Entry 5ZCS (electron microscopy, 4.90 A resolution (low resolution: residue-level contacts below are approximate; hydrogen-bond / salt-bridge calls are withheld)); this record covers chains B and F of the 8 polymer chains in the assembly.

Chain B:
Molecule: Serine/threonine-protein kinase mTOR
Source organism: Homo sapiens
Notes: EC 2.7.11.1
UniProtKB: P42345 (MTOR_HUMAN); numbering as in UniProt (aligned over 1-2549)
Amino-acid sequence (2549 residues; numbered 1 to 2549; the number before each row is that of its first residue):
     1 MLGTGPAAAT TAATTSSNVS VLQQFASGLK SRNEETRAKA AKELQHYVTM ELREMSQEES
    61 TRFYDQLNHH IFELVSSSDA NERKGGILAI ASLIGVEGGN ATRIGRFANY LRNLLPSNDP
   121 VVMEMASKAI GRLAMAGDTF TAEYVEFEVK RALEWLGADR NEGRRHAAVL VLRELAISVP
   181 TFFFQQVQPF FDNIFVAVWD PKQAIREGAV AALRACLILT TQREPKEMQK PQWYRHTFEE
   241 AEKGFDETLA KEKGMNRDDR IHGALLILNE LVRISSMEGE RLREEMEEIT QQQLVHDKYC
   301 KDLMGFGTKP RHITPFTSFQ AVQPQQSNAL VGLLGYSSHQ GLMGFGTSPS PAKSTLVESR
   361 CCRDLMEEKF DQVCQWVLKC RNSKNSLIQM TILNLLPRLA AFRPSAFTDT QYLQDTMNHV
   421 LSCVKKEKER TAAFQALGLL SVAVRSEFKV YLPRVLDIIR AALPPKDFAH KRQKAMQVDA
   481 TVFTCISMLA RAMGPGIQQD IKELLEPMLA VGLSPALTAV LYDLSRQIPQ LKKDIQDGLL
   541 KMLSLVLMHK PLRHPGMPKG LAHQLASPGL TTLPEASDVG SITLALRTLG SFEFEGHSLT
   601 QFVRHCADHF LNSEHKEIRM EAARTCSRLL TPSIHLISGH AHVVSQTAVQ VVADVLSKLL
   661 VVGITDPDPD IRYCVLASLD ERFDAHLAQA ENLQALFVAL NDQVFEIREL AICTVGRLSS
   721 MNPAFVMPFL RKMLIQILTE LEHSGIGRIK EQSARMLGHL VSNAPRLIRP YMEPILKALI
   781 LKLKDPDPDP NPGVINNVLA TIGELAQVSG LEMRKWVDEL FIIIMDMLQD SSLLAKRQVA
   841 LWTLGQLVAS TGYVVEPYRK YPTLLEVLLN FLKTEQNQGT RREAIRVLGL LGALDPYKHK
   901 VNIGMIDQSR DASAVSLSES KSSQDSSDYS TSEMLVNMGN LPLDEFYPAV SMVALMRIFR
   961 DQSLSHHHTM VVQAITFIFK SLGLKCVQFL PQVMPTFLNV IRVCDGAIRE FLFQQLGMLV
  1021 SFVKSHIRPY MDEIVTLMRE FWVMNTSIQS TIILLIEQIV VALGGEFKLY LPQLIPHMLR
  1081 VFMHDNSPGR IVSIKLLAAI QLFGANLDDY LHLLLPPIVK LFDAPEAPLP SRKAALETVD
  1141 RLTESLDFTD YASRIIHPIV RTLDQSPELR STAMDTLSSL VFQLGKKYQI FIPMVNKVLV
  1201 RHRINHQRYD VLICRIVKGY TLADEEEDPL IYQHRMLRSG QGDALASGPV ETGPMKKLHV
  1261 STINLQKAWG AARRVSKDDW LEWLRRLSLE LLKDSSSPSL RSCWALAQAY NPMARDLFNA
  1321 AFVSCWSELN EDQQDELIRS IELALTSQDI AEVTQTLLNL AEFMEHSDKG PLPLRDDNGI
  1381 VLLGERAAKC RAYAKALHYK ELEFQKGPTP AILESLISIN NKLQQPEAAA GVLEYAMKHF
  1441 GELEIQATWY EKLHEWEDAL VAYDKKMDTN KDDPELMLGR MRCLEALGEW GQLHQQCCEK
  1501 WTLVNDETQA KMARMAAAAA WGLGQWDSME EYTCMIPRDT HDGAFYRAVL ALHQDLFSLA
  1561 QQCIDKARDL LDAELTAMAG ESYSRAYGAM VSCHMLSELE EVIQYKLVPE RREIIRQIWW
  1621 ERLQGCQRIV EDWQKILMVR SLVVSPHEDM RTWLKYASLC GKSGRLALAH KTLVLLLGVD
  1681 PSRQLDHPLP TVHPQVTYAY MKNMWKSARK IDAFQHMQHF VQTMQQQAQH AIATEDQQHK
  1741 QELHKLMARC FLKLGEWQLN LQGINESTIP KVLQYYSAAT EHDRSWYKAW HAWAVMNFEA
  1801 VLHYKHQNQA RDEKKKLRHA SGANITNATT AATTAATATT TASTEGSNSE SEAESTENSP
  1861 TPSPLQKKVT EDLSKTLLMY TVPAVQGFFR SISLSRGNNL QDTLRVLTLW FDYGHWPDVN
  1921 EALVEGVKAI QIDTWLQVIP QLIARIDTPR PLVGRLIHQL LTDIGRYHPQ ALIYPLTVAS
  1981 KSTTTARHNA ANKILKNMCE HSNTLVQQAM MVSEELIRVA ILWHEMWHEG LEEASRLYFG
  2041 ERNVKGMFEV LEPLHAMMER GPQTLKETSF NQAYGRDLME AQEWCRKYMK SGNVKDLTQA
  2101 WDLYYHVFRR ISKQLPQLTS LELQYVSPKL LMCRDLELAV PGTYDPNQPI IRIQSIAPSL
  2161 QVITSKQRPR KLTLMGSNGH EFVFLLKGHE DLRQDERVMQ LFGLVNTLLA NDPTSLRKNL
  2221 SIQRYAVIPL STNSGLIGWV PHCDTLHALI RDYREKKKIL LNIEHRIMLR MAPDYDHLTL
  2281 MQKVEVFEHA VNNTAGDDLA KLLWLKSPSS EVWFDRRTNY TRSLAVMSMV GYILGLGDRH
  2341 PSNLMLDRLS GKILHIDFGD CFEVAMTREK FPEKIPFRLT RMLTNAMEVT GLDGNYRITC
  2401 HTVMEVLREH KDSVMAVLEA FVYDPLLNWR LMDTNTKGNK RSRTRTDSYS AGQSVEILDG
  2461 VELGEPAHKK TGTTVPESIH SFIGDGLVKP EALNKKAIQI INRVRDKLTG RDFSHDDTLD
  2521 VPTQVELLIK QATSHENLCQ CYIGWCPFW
Disordered / not traced: 1-16, 31-36, 54-59, 75-81, 157-161, 224-232, 247-257, 290-355, 381-385, 405-409, 467-477, 492-496, 550-577, 596-598, 634-643, 787-790, 904-932, 1223-1260, 1815-1866, 2437-2491
UniProt features mapped onto this chain:
  - region: Val2162 to Arg2168 (G-loop), Lys2258 to Gly2296 (Interaction with MLST8), Gly2335 to Asn2343 (Catalytic loop), His2355 to Thr2380 (Activation loop)
  - binding site (1D-myo-inositol hexakisphosphate): Lys1662, Lys1702, Arg1749
  - binding site (ATP): Ser2165, Gln2167, Leu2185, Lys2187, Glu2190, Tyr2225, Gly2238, Trp2239, Val2240, Thr2245, Met2345, Ile2356
  - binding site (Mg(2+)): Asn2343, Asp2357
  - modified residue: Met1 (N-acetylmethionine), Ser567 (Phosphoserine), Thr1162 (Phosphothreonine), Lys1218 (N6-acetyllysine), Ser1261 (Phosphoserine), Ser2159 (Phosphoserine), Thr2164 (Phosphothreonine), Thr2173 (Phosphothreonine), Thr2446 (Phosphothreonine), Ser2448 (Phosphoserine), Ser2478 (Phosphoserine), Ser2481 (Phosphoserine)
  - cross-link: Lys2066 (Glycyl lysine isopeptide (Lys-Gly) (interchain with G-Cter in ubiquitin))
  - natural variant: Ala8 (A8S: In a lung large cell carcinoma sample), Met135 (M135T: In a metastatic melanoma sample), Arg624 (R624H: In FCORD2; uncertain significance), Asp1376 (D1376E: Found in a patient with focal epilepsy; uncertain significance), Tyr1450 (Y1450D: In FCORD2), Trp1456 (W1456G: In FCORD2), Ala1459 (A1459D: In FCORD2; A1459S: In FCORD2; uncertain significance), Leu1460 (L1460P: In FCORD2), Cys1483 (C1483R: In FCORD2), Trp1490 (W1490R: In SKS), Met1595 (M1595I: In SKS), Arg1709 (R1709H: In FCORD2; uncertain significance), 13 further natural variant entries in UniProt
  - mutagenesis: Lys2066 (K2066R: Complete loss ubiquitination by the SCF(FBXO22) complex), Ser2159 (S2159A: Reduces mTORC1-associated S-2481 autophosphorylation; when associated with A-2164. Reduced activity of the mTORC1 complex; S2159D: Mimics phosphorylation ...), Thr2164 (T2164A: Reduces mTORC1-associated S-2481 autophosphorylation; when associated with A-2159; T2164E: Stronger phosphorylation of RPS6KB1; when associated with D-2159), Thr2173 (T2173A: Increased mTOR kinase activity), His2340 (H2340A: Barely detectable kinase activity), Asp2357 (D2357E: Kinase-dead mutant, loss of interaction with TM4SF5 and loss of lysosome membrane localization; when associated with I-2364), Val2364 (V2364I: Kinase-dead mutant, loss of interaction with TM4SF5 and loss of lysosome membrane localization; when associated with E-2357)

Chain F:
Molecule: Rapamycin-insensitive companion of mTOR
Source organism: Homo sapiens
UniProtKB: Q6R327 (RICTR_HUMAN); residues 1-1018 carry their UniProt numbers (1018 of 1708 residues fall inside the UniProt entry; the rest is not from it)
Amino-acid sequence (1708 residues; each row starts with the number of its first residue; X marks 690 residues of unknown identity (built as UNK)):
     1 MAAIGRGRSL KNLRVRGRND SGEENVPLDL TREPSDNLRE ILQNVARLQG VSNMRKLGHL
    61 NNFTKLLCDI GHSEEKLGFH YEDIIICLRL ALLNEAKEVR AAGLRALRYL IQDSSILQKV
   121 LKLKVDYLIA RCIDIQQSNE VERTQALRLV RKMITVNASL FPSSVTNSLI AVGNDGLQER
   181 DRMVRACIAI ICELALQNPE VVALRGGLNT ILKNVIDCQL SRINEALITT ILHLLNHPKT
   241 RQYVRADVEL ERILAPYTDF HYRHSPDTAE GQLKEDREAR FLASKMGIIA TFRSWAGIIN
   301 LCKPGNSGIQ SLIGVLCIPN MEIRRGLLEV LYDIFRLPLP VVTEEFIEAL LSVDPGRFQD
   361 SWRLSDGFVA AEAKTILPHR ARSRPDLMDN YLALILSAFI RNGLLEGLVE VITNSDDHIS
   421 VRATILLGEL LHMANTILPH SHSHHLHCLP TLMNMAASFD IPKEKRLRAS AALNCLKRFH
   481 EMKKRGPKPY SLHLDHIIQK AIATHQKRDQ YLRVQKDIFI LKDTEEALLI NLRDSQVLQH
   541 KENLEWNWNL IGTILKWPNV NLRNYKDEQL HRFVRRLLYF YKPSSKLYAN LDLDFAKAKQ
   601 LTVVGCQFTE FLLESEEDGQ GYLEDLVKDI VQWLNASSGM KPERSLQNNG LLTTLSQHYF
   661 LFIGTLSCHP HGVKMLEKCS VFQCLLNLCS LKNQDHLLKL TVSSLDYSRD GLARVILSKI
   721 LTAATDACRL YATKHLRVLL RANVEFFNNW GIELLVTQLH DKNKTISSEA LDILDEACED
   781 KANLHALIQM KPALSHLGDK GLLLLLRFLS IPKGFSYLNE RGYVAKQLEK WHREYNSKYV
   841 DLIEEQLNEA LTTYRKPVDG DNYVRRSNQR LQRPHVYLPI HLYGQLVHHK TGCHLLEVQN
   901 IITELCRNVR TPDLDKWEEI KKLKASLWAL GNIGSSNWGL NLLQEENVIP DILKLAKQCE
   961 VLSIRGTCVY VLGLIAKTKQ GCDILKCHNW DAVRHSRKHL WPVVPDDVEQ LCNELSSIXX
  1021 XXXXXXXXXX XXXXXXXXXX XXXXXXXXXX XXXXXXXXXX XXXXXXXXXX XXXXXXXXXX
  1081 XXXXXXXXXX XXXXXXXXXX XXXXXXXXXX XXXXXXXXXX XXXXXXXXXX XXXXXXXXXX
  1141 XXXXXXXXXX XXXXXXXXXX XXXXXXXXXX XXXXXXXXXX XXXXXXXXXX XXXXXXXXXX
  1201 XXXXXXXXXX XXXXXXXXXX XXXXXXXXXX XXXXXXXXXX XXXXXXXXXX XXXXXXXXXX
  1261 XXXXXXXXXX XXXXXXXXXX XXXXXXXXXX XXXXXXXXXX XXXXXXXXXX XXXXXXXXXX
  1321 XXXXXXXXXX XXXXXXXXXX XXXXXXXXXX XXXXXXXXXX XXXXXXXXXX XXXXXXXXXX
  1381 XXXXXXXXXX XXXXXXXXXX XXXXXXXXXX XXXXXXXXXX XXXXXXXXXX XXXXXXXXXX
  1441 XXXXXXXXXX XXXXXXXXXX XXXXXXXXXX XXXXXXXXXX XXXXXXXXXX XXXXXXXXXX
  1501 XXXXXXXXXX XXXXXXXXXX XXXXXXXXXX XXXXXXXXXX XXXXXXXXXX XXXXXXXXXX
  1561 XXXXXXXXXX XXXXXXXXXX XXXXXXXXXX XXXXXXXXXX XXXXXXXXXX XXXXXXXXXX
  1621 XXXXXXXXXX XXXXXXXXXX XXXXXXXXXX XXXXXXXXXX XXXXXXXXXX XXXXXXXXXX
  1681 XXXXXXXXXX XXXXXXXXXX XXXXXXXX
Disordered / not traced: 1-191, 1019-1609, 1627-1629, 1650-1679, 1696-1708
UniProt features mapped onto this chain:
  - binding site (ATP): Asn543, Arg572, Arg576
  - modified residue (Phosphoserine): Ser21, Ser35, Ser265
  - cross-link: Lys274 (Glycyl lysine isopeptide (Lys-Gly) (interchain with G-Cter in ubiquitin))

How chain B and chain F interact:
Residue-residue contacts (7; chain B residue first):
  Lys1068(B) - Ser535(F)
  Asp1108(B) - Leu528(F)
  Asp1109(B) - Leu532(F)
  Lys1186(B) - Val514(F)
  Val1211(B) - Leu1011(F)
  Lys2066(B) - Ile425(F)
  Gln2072(B) - Asp417(F)
Interface residues without a listed pair, chain B (10 interface residues in all): Leu1069, Gln1207, Asp1210
Interface residues without a listed pair, chain F (9 interface residues in all): Val421, Glu1014

Overview:
The interface between chain B and chain F involves 10 residues on one side and 9 on the other. UniProt lists 3
residues binding 1D-myo-inositol hexakisphosphate, 12 ATP-binding residues, Mg2+-binding residues Asn2343(B)
and Asp2357(B) and 7 mutagenesis sites on chain B.
Here chain B is Serine/threonine-protein kinase mTOR and chain F is Rapamycin-insensitive companion of mTOR,
both from Homo sapiens. Entry 5ZCS (4.9 Angstrom Cryo-EM structure of human mTOR complex 2) was determined by
electron microscopy.
